8RLB - chains B and D of the 3 polymer chains in the assembly; structure by electron microscopy, 2.99 A resolution.

Chain B:
Name: Green fluorescent protein
From: Aequorea victoria
UniProtKB: A0A059PIQ0 (A0A059PIQ0_AEQVI); residues 1-238 here = UniProt positions 1-238
Amino-acid sequence (238 residues; each row starts with the number of its first residue):
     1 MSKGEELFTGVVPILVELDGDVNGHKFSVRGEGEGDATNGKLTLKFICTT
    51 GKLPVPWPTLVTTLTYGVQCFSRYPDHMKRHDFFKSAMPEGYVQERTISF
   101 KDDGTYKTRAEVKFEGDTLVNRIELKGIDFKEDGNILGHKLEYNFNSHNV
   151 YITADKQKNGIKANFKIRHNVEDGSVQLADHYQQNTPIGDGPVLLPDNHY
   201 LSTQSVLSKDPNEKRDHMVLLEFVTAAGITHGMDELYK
Disordered / not traced: 1-4, 230-238
Construct notes: conflict Ser2 (Arg in A0A059PIQ0), Arg30 (Ser in A0A059PIQ0), Ser72 (Ala in A0A059PIQ0), Arg80 (Gln in A0A059PIQ0), Val206 (Ala in A0A059PIQ0)

Chain D:
Name: Gluebody GbEnhancer
From: Lama glama
Amino-acid sequence (114 residues; each row starts with the number of its first residue; a row labelled like 82A-82C holds insertion residues (82A, then the next letters in order)):
     1 QVQLVENGGACVKPGGSLRLSCAASGFPVNRYSMRWYRQAPGKEREWVAG
    51 MS
   52A S
    53 AGDRSSYEDSVKGRFTISRDDARNTVYLQM
82A-82C NSL
    83 KPEDTAVYYCNVNVGFEYWGQGTQVMVS
Disulfides: Cys22-Cys92

Chain B / chain D interface:
Pairs across the interface (29):
  Glu142(B) with Ser33(D); Arg35(D), salt bridge
  Asn144(B) with Asn95(D)
  Asn146(B) with Asn95(D); Glu99(D)
  Ser147(B) with Glu99(D), hydrogen bond
  Arg168(B) with Tyr37(D), hydrogen bond; Asn93(D); Trp101(D)
  Asn170(B) with Arg35(D); Tyr37(D)
  Val171(B) with Arg35(D), hydrogen bond (backbone-side chain)
  Glu172(B) with Ser52(D)
  Asp173(B) with Gly50(D); Ser57(D); Ser58(D), hydrogen bond (backbone-backbone)
  Gly174(B) with Arg35(D); Trp47(D), hydrogen bond (backbone-side chain); Gly50(D)
  Ser175(B) with Trp47(D); Ser58(D)
  Val176(B) with Arg35(D); Tyr37(D); Trp47(D)
  Gln204(B) with Phe98(D); Glu99(D)
  Ser205(B) with Phe98(D)
  Val206(B) with Phe98(D), hydrophobic
  Phe223(B) with Phe98(D), hydrophobic
Interface residues without a listed pair, chain B (17 interface residues in all): Phe145
Interface residues without a listed pair, chain D (15 interface residues in all): Arg45, Arg56

Overview:
The interface between chain B and chain D involves 17 residues on one side and 15 on the other; the contacts
include 5 hydrogen bonds and 1 salt bridge. Polar contacts include Glu142(B)-Arg35(D), Ser147(B)-Glu99(D) and
Arg168(B)-Tyr37(D).
Chain B is Green fluorescent protein (Aequorea victoria) and chain D is Gluebody GbEnhancer (Lama glama); the
structure, RECQL5:sfGFP hetero dimer assembled by Di-Gluebody - sfGFP local refinement, was determined by
electron microscopy, deposited together with 8RL5, 8RL7, 8RL9, 8RLA, 8RLC, 8RLE and 3 further entries.
